Entry 5COK (X-ray diffraction, 1.80 A resolution); this record covers chains A and B.

Chain A (and B):
Molecule: HIV-1 protease
Organism: Human immunodeficiency virus 1
Notes: chain B of this document is another copy of the same molecule, construct and numbering; everything in this record applies to it too
UniProtKB: G0X8E3 (G0X8E3_9HIV1); residue numbers follow UniProt; this construct covers 1-99
Chain sequence (99 residues; row label = number of the first residue in the row):
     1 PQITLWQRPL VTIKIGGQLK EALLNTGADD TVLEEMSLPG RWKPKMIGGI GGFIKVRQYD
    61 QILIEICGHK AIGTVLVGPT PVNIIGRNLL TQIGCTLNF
Sequence notes: engineered mutation N25 (Asp in G0X8E3)
Ligand contacts: grl-0476 (52U; (3aS,4S,7aR)-hexahydro-4H-furo[2,3-b]pyran-4-yl [(2S,3R)-3-hydroxy-4-{[(4-methoxyphenyl)sulfonyl](2-methylpropyl)amino}-1-phenylbutan-2-yl]carbamate): R8, L23, N25, G27, A28, D29, D30, V32, K45, I47, G48, G49, I50, P81, V82, I84
What the authors report for this chain:
  - binding site for grl-0476: N25, G27, D29, D30, G48, I50

How chain A and chain B interact:
Residue-residue contacts (93; chain A residue first):
  P1(A) - L97(B)
  P1(A) - N98(B)
  P1(A) - F99(B)  hydrogen bond (backbone-backbone)
  Q2(A) - T96(B)  hydrogen bond
  Q2(A) - L97(B)
  Q2(A) - N98(B)  hydrogen bond
  I3(A) - T96(B)
  I3(A) - L97(B)  hydrogen bond (backbone-backbone)
  I3(A) - F99(B)  hydrophobic
  T4(A) - T96(B)
  L5(A) - T26(B)
  L5(A) - R87(B)  hydrogen bond (backbone-side chain)
  L5(A) - L90(B)  hydrophobic
  L5(A) - T91(B)
  L5(A) - C95(B)
  W6(A) - R87(B)  hydrogen bond (backbone-side chain)
  W6(A) - T91(B)
  Q7(A) - R87(B)
  R8(A) - D29(B)  salt bridge
  R8(A) - R87(B)
  P9(A) - T26(B)
  P9(A) - R87(B)
  P9(A) - L97(B)  hydrophobic
  L23(A) - G27(B)
  L24(A) - T26(B)  hydrogen bond (backbone-side chain)
  L24(A) - L97(B)  hydrophobic
  L24(A) - F99(B)  hydrophobic
  N25(A) - N25(B)
  N25(A) - T26(B)
  N25(A) - G27(B)
  T26(A) - L5(B)
  T26(A) - P9(B)
  T26(A) - L23(B)
  T26(A) - L24(B)  hydrogen bond (side chain-backbone)
  T26(A) - N25(B)
  T26(A) - T26(B)  hydrogen bond (backbone-side chain)
  T26(A) - L97(B)
  G27(A) - L23(B)
  G27(A) - N25(B)  hydrogen bond (backbone-side chain)
  D29(A) - R8(B)  salt bridge
  G49(A) - I50(B)
  G49(A) - P81(B)
  I50(A) - G49(B)
  I50(A) - I54(B)
  I50(A) - T80(B)
  I50(A) - I84(B)  hydrophobic
  G51(A) - G51(B)
  G51(A) - G52(B)
  G51(A) - F53(B)
  G51(A) - I54(B)
  G52(A) - G51(B)
  F53(A) - G51(B)
  I54(A) - I50(B)
  C67(A) - F99(B)  hydrophobic
  H69(A) - F99(B)
  T80(A) - I50(B)
  P81(A) - G49(B)
  I84(A) - I50(B)  hydrophobic
  R87(A) - L5(B)  hydrogen bond (side chain-backbone)
  R87(A) - W6(B)  hydrogen bond (side chain-backbone)
  R87(A) - Q7(B)
  R87(A) - R8(B)
  R87(A) - P9(B)
  L90(A) - L5(B)  hydrophobic
  T91(A) - L5(B)
  T91(A) - W6(B)
  I93(A) - F99(B)
  G94(A) - N98(B)
  G94(A) - F99(B)
  C95(A) - L5(B)
  C95(A) - L97(B)  hydrophobic
  C95(A) - N98(B)
  C95(A) - F99(B)  hydrophobic
  T96(A) - Q2(B)
  T96(A) - I3(B)  hydrogen bond (side chain-backbone)
  T96(A) - T4(B)
  T96(A) - T96(B)
  T96(A) - L97(B)
  T96(A) - N98(B)  hydrogen bond (backbone-backbone)
  L97(A) - I3(B)  hydrogen bond (backbone-backbone)
  L97(A) - P9(B)  hydrophobic
  L97(A) - L24(B)  hydrophobic
  L97(A) - T26(B)
  L97(A) - C95(B)  hydrophobic
  L97(A) - T96(B)
  L97(A) - L97(B)  hydrophobic
  N98(A) - P1(B)
  N98(A) - Q2(B)
  N98(A) - I3(B)
  N98(A) - T96(B)
  N98(A) - N98(B)  hydrogen bond
  F99(A) - P1(B)
  F99(A) - Q2(B)
Other interface residues (no listed pair), chain A (40 interface residues in all): V32, I47, G48, P79
Other interface residues (no listed pair), chain B (36 interface residues in all): V32, I47, G48, P79

In short:
40 residues of chain A and 36 residues of chain B are in contact, with 16 hydrogen bonds and 2 salt bridges.
Among the polar pairs are R8(A)-D29(B), Q2(A)-T96(B) and Q2(A)-N98(B). Ligands of chain A: grl-0476. From the
paper: a binding site for grl-0476 at N25(A), G27(A) and D29(A) among others.
Chain A and chain B are both HIV-1 protease (Human immunodeficiency virus 1); the structure, X-ray crystal
structure of wild type HIV-1 protease in complex with GRL-0476, was determined by X-ray diffraction (same
publication as 5CON, 5COO and 5COP).
